PDB entry 4NS2 | X-ray diffraction, 1.18 A resolution | chain A

[Chain A]
Protein: Myoglobin
Source organism: Equus caballus
UniProt: P68082 (MYG_HORSE); residues 0-153 here correspond to UniProt positions 1-154 (UniProt number = residue number + 1)
Sequence (154 residues; row label = number of the first residue in the row; numbering starts at 0):
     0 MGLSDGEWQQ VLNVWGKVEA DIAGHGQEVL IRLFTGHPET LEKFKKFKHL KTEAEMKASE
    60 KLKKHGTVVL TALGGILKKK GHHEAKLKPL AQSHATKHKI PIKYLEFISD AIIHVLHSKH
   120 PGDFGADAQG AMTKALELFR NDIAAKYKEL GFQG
Unresolved in the structure: 0
Construct notes: engineered mutation Lys-44 (Asp45 in P68082), Lys-60 (Asp61 in P68082), Lys-85 (Glu86 in P68082)
Curated features (UniProtKB/Swiss-Prot):
  - binding site (nitrite): His-64
  - binding site (O2): His-64
  - binding site (heme b): His-93
  - modified residue: Ser-3 (Phosphoserine)
Ion coordination: heme Fe near His-93 (its only coordinating residue here)
Ligand contacts: heme (HEM): Leu-32, Thr-39, Lys-42, Phe-43, Lys-45, His-64, Val-67, Val-68, Ala-71, Leu-72, Leu-89, Ser-92, His-93, His-97, Ile-99, Tyr-103, Leu-104, Ile-107, Ile-111, Phe-138

[Summary]
Chain A binds heme. From UniProt: nitrite-binding residue His-64, O2-binding residue His-64 and heme b-binding
residue His-93.
Chain A is Myoglobin (Equus caballus); the structure, Crystal structure of Horse heart ferric myoglobin;
D44K/D60K/E85K mutant, was determined by X-ray diffraction together with 4TWU, 4TWV and 3RJ6 from the same
study.
